Entry 5VKR (X-ray diffraction, 1.80 A resolution); this record covers chain A.

# Chain A
Protein: Alcohol dehydrogenase E chain
Organism: Equus caballus
Notes: EC 1.1.1.1
Reference sequence: P00327 (ADH1E_HORSE); residues 1-374 here correspond to UniProt positions 2-375 (UniProt number = residue number + 1)
Amino-acid sequence (374 residues; each row starts with the number of its first residue):
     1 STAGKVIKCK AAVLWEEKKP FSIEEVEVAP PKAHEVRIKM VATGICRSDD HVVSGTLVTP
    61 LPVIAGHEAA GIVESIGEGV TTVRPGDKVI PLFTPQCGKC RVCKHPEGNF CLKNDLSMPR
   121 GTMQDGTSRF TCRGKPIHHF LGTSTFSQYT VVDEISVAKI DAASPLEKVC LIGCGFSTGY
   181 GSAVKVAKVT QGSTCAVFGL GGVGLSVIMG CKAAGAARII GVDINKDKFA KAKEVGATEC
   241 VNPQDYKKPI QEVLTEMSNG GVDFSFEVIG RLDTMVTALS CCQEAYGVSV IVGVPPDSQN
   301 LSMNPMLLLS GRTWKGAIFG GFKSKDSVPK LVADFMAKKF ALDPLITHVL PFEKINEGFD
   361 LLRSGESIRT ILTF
Swiss-Prot annotation at these positions:
  - binding site (Zn(2+)): Cys46, Ser48, His67, Cys97, Cys100, Cys103, Cys111, Cys174
  - binding site (an alcohol): Ser48, His67
  - binding site (NAD(+)): Ser48, Gly199 to Gly204, Asp223, Lys228, Val292 to Val294, Phe319, Arg369
  - modified residue: Ser1 (N-acetylserine)
Bound ions: Zn2+ site 1: Cys46, His67, Cys174; Zn2+ site 2: Cys97, Cys100, Cys103, Cys111
Small-molecule neighbours: adenosine-5-diphosphoribose (APR): Arg47, Gly199, Leu200, Gly201, Gly202, Val203, Gly204, Val222, Asp223, Ile224, Asn225, Lys228, Glu267, Val268, Ile269, Gly270, Arg271, Thr274, Val292, Gly293, Arg369
From the paper describing this entry:
  - Zn2+ coordination: Cys46, His67, Cys174
  - catalytic residues: Ser48, His51 (citing earlier work)
  - catalytic residues: Glu68 (proposed by the authors, not directly observed)

# Summary
Chain A binds adenosine-5-diphosphoribose. Cys46, His67 and Cys174 coordinate Zn2+ site 1. Cys97, Cys100,
Cys103 and Cys111 coordinate Zn2+ site 2. UniProt lists 8 Zn2+-binding residues, alcohol-binding residues
Ser48 and His67 and 14 NAD+-binding residues. The paper reports catalytic residues Ser48, His51 and Glu68;
Zn2+ coordination by Cys46, His67 and Cys174.
Chain A is Alcohol dehydrogenase E chain (Equus caballus); the structure, Horse liver alcohol dehydrogenase
complexed with adenosine-5-diphosphoribose, was determined by X-ray diffraction, deposited together with 5VN1,
5VJ5, 5VJG and 5VL0.
